PDB entry 8R66 | X-ray diffraction, 2.23 A resolution | chains A and B

Chain A (and B):
Protein: Thoeris protein ThsA
From: Bacillus amyloliquefaciens
Notes: chain B of this document is another copy of the same molecule, construct and numbering; everything in this record applies to it too
UniProtKB: I2C645 (THSA_BACAY); numbering as in UniProt (aligned over 83-297)
Sequence (253 residues; numbered 81 to 333; the number before each row is that of its first residue):
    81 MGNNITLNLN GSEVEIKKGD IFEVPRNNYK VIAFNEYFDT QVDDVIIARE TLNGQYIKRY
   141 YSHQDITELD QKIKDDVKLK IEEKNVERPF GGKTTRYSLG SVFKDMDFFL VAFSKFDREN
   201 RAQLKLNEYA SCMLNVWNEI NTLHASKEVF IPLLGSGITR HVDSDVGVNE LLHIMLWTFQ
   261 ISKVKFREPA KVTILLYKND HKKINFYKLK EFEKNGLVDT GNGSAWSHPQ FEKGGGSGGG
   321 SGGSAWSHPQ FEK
Unresolved in the structure: 81-82, 294-333 (chain B: 81-82, 290-333)
Differences from the reference sequence: initiating methionine (81); expression tag (82, 298-333)
Curated features (UniProtKB/Swiss-Prot):
  - mutagenesis: Asp100 to Asn115 (No longer confers resistance to phage SBSphiJ)
Ligand contacts: Y65 ((2S)-3-[1-[(2R,3R,4S,5R)-5-[[[[(2R,3S,4R,5R)-5-(6-aminopurin-9-yl)-3,4-bis(oxidanyl)oxolan-2-yl]methoxy-oxidanyl-phosphoryl]oxy-oxidanyl-phosphoryl]oxymethyl]-3,4-bis(oxidanyl)oxolan-2-yl]imidazol-4-yl]-2-azanyl-propanoic acid): Gly99, Asp100, Ile101, Phe102, Ala113, Phe114, Asn115, Val125, Ile126, Ile127, Ala128, Thr131, Leu132, Asn133, Phe193, Ser194, Phe196, Asn200, Arg201, Ala202, Pro232, Leu233, Leu234, Gly235, Ser236, Gly237, Ile238, Thr239, Arg240, Leu275, Tyr277
What the authors report for this chain:
  - binding site for Y65: Asp100, Asn133, Ser194, Arg240, Tyr277
  - mutagenesis - N133A, Y277A: decreased stability in response to Y65
  - self-association interface (contacts with another copy of this molecule): Trp257

How chain A and chain B interact:
Contacting residue pairs (32):
  Leu206(A) - Ile261(B)
  Leu206(A) - Val264(B)  hydrophobic
  Leu206(A) - Lys265(B)
  Asn207(A) - Asn218(B)  hydrogen bond
  Ala210(A) - Ile261(B)  hydrophobic
  Ser211(A) - Ser211(B)  hydrogen bond
  Ser211(A) - Leu214(B)
  Leu214(A) - Asn207(B)
  Leu214(A) - Ala210(B)  hydrophobic
  Leu214(A) - Ser211(B)
  Asn218(A) - Asn207(B)  hydrogen bond
  Asp243(A) - Lys265(B)  salt bridge
  Asp245(A) - Arg267(B)  salt bridge
  Val246(A) - Val264(B)  hydrophobic
  Glu250(A) - Val264(B)
  Glu250(A) - Arg267(B)  salt bridge
  Trp257(A) - Trp257(B)
  Trp257(A) - Gln260(B)  hydrogen bond
  Trp257(A) - Ile261(B)  hydrophobic
  Thr258(A) - Ile261(B)
  Gln260(A) - Trp257(B)
  Ile261(A) - Leu206(B)
  Ile261(A) - Ala210(B)  hydrophobic
  Ile261(A) - Trp257(B)  hydrophobic
  Ile261(A) - Thr258(B)
  Val264(A) - Leu206(B)  hydrophobic
  Val264(A) - Val246(B)  hydrophobic
  Val264(A) - Glu250(B)
  Lys265(A) - Leu206(B)
  Lys265(A) - Asp243(B)  salt bridge
  Arg267(A) - Asp245(B)  salt bridge
  Arg267(A) - Glu250(B)  salt bridge
Interface residues without a listed pair, chain A (19 interface residues in all): Ser244, Ile254
Interface residues without a listed pair, chain B (20 interface residues in all): Asn215, Ser244, Ile254

In short:
The interface between chain A and chain B involves 19 residues on one side and 20 on the other, with 4
hydrogen bonds and 6 salt bridges. Polar contacts include Asp243(A)-Lys265(B), Asp245(A)-Arg267(B) and
Glu250(A)-Arg267(B). The paper reports a binding site for Y65 at Asp100(A), Asn133(A) and Ser194(A) among
others; N133A and Y277A of chain A reduce stability in response to Y65.
Both chains are Thoeris protein ThsA (Bacillus amyloliquefaciens). Entry 8R66 (Crystal structure of ThsA Macro
domain in complex with signaling molecule) was determined by X-ray diffraction, deposited together with 8V3E
and 9EIB.
